Entry 4Y7Y (X-ray diffraction, 2.40 A resolution); this record covers chains O and P of the 32 polymer chains in the assembly.

[Chain O]
Name: Proteasome subunit alpha type-2
From: Saccharomyces cerevisiae (strain ATCC 204508 / S288c)
Notes: EC 3.4.25.1
UniProtKB: P23639 (PSA2_YEAST); residues 1-250 here = UniProt positions 1-250
Sequence (250 residues; row label = number of the first residue in the row):
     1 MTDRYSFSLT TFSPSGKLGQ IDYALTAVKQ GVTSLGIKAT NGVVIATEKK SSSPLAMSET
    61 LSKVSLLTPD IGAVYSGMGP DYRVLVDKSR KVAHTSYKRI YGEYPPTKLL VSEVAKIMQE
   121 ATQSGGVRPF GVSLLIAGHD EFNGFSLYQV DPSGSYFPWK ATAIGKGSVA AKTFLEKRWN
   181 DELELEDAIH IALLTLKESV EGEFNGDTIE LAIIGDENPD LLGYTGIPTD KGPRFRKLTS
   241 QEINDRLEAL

[Chain P]
Name: Proteasome subunit alpha type-3
From: Saccharomyces cerevisiae (strain ATCC 204508 / S288c)
Notes: EC 3.4.25.1
UniProtKB: P23638 (PSA3_YEAST); residues 0-257 here correspond to UniProt positions 1-258 (UniProt number = residue number + 1)
Sequence (258 residues; row label = number of the first residue in the row; numbering starts at 0):
     0 MGSRRYDSRT TIFSPEGRLY QVEYALESIS HAGTAIGIMA SDGIVLAAER KVTSTLLEQD
    60 TSTEKLYKLN DKIAVAVAGL TADAEILINT ARIHAQNYLK TYNEDIPVEI LVRRLSDIKQ
   120 GYTQHGGLRP FGVSFIYAGY DDRYGYQLYT SNPSGNYTGW KAISVGANTS AAQTLLQMDY
   180 KDDMKVDDAI ELALKTLSKT TDSSALTYDR LEFATIRKGA NDGEVYQKIF KPQEIKDILV
   240 KTGITKKDED EEADEDMK
Not modelled in the structure: 0, 245-257

[How chain O and chain P interact]
Contacting residue pairs (61; chain O residue first):
  Arg4(O) with Ser2(P)
  Tyr5(O) with Ser2(P); Tyr5(P)
  Ser6(O) with Gly125(P); Leu127(P)
  Phe7(O) with Ser2(P); Tyr5(P); Asp6(P); Gly126(P)
  Ser8(O) with Gly126(P), hydrogen bond (backbone-backbone); Leu127(P); Arg128(P), hydrogen bond (side chain-backbone)
  Thr10(O) with Arg128(P)
  Thr11(O) with Ser7(P); Thr9(P); Gln20(P)
  Phe12(O) with Gln20(P), hydrogen bond (backbone-side chain); Tyr23(P); Ala24(P), hydrophobic; Arg128(P); Pro129(P); Gly131(P)
  Ser13(O) with Tyr23(P)
  Pro14(O) with Tyr23(P), hydrophobic; Glu26(P)
  Ser15(O) with Glu26(P)
  Gly16(O) with Tyr23(P); Ser27(P), hydrogen bond (backbone-side chain)
  Leu18(O) with Arg128(P)
  Lys38(O) with Glu57(P), salt bridge
  Ser112(O) with Glu84(P)
  Lys116(O) with Ile85(P)
  Gln119(O) with Ala81(P); Asp82(P), hydrogen bond; Ile85(P); Arg128(P)
  Thr122(O) with Arg128(P), hydrogen bond (backbone-side chain)
  Gln123(O) with Tyr121(P); Leu127(P); Arg128(P), hydrogen bond (side chain-backbone); Pro129(P); Phe130(P)
  Gly125(O) with Leu127(P)
  Ser153(O) with Ala81(P)
  Gly154(O) with Ala81(P)
  Ser155(O) with Ala81(P)
  Tyr156(O) with Glu84(P), hydrogen bond
  Pro158(O) with Leu56(P); Glu57(P), hydrogen bond (backbone-backbone); Thr60(P); Ser61(P)
  Trp159(O) with Ser53(P); Leu55(P); Leu56(P)
  Lys160(O) with Thr54(P); Leu55(P), hydrogen bond (backbone-backbone); Leu56(P); Glu57(P)
  Ala161(O) with Leu55(P)
  Leu175(O) with Leu55(P)
  Glu176(O) with Thr54(P)
Other interface residues (no listed pair), chain O (35 interface residues in all): Leu9, Ser124, Tyr148, Phe157, Trp179
Other interface residues (no listed pair), chain P (32 interface residues in all): His30, Leu79, Thr80

[In short]
35 residues of chain O and 32 residues of chain P are in contact, with 10 hydrogen bonds and 1 salt bridge.
Polar contacts include Lys38(O)-Glu57(P), Ser8(O)-Arg128(P) and Phe12(O)-Gln20(P).
Chain O is Proteasome subunit alpha type-2 and chain P is Proteasome subunit alpha type-3, both from
Saccharomyces cerevisiae (strain ATCC 204508 / S288c); the structure, Yeast 20S proteasome in complex with
Ac-LAA-ep, was determined by X-ray diffraction (same publication as 4Y69, 4Y6A, 4Y6V, 4Y6Z, 4Y70, 4Y74 and 34
further entries).
